PDB entry 4WJ5 | X-ray diffraction, 1.65 A resolution | chains A and B of the 3 polymer chains in the assembly

Chain A:
Protein: HLA class I histocompatibility antigen, A-2 alpha chain
Source organism: Homo sapiens
UniProt: P01892 (1A02_HUMAN); residues 1-275 here correspond to UniProt positions 25-299 (UniProt number = residue number + 24)
Amino-acid sequence (275 residues; each row starts with the number of its first residue):
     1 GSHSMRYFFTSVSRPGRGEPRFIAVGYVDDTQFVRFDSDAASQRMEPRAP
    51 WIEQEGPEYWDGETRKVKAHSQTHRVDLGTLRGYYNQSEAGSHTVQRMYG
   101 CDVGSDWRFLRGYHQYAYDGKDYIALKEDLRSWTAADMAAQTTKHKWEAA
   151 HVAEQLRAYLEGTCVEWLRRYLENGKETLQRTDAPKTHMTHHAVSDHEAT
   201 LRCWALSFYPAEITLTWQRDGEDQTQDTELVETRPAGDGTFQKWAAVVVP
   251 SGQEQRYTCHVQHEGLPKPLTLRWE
Disulfides: C101-C164, C203-C259

Chain B:
Protein: Beta-2-microglobulin
Source organism: Homo sapiens
Notes: engineered mutation(s): Methionine residue is introduced as start codon
UniProt: P61769 (B2MG_HUMAN); residues 1-99 here correspond to UniProt positions 21-119 (UniProt number = residue number + 20)
Amino-acid sequence (100 residues; numbered 0 to 99; the number before each row is that of its first residue; numbering starts at 0):
     0 MIQRTPKIQVYSRHPAENGKSNFLNCYVSGFHPSDIEVDLLKNGERIEKV
    50 EHSDLSFSKDWSFYLLYYTEFTPTEKDEYACRVNHVTLSQPKIVKWDRDM
Disulfides: C25-C80
Differences from the reference sequence: initiating methionine (0)

Interface between chain A and chain B:
Residue-residue contacts (62):
  F8(A) with S55(B); F56(B)
  F9(A) with F56(B)
  T10(A) with L54(B); F56(B); F62(B)
  V12(A) with S33(B)
  I23(A) with L54(B)
  V25(A) with D53(B); L54(B); S55(B)
  Y27(A) with S55(B), hydrogen bond; Y63(B), hydrogen bond
  Q32(A) with D53(B), hydrogen bond
  R35(A) with D53(B), salt bridge
  R48(A) with D53(B), salt bridge
  S92(A) with M0(B)
  H93(A) with M0(B), hydrogen bond
  Q96(A) with H31(B), hydrogen bond; F56(B); W60(B), hydrogen bond (side chain-backbone); F62(B)
  R97(A) with F56(B)
  M98(A) with F56(B), hydrophobic
  Y113(A) with K58(B)
  Q115(A) with K58(B), hydrogen bond; W60(B)
  Y116(A) with W60(B)
  A117(A) with W60(B), hydrophobic
  D119(A) with M0(B); I1(B)
  G120(A) with H31(B); W60(B)
  D122(A) with W60(B), hydrogen bond
  T190(A) with D98(B), hydrogen bond
  H192(A) with D98(B), salt bridge
  R202(A) with D98(B), salt bridge
  W204(A) with D98(B), hydrogen bond; M99(B)
  L206(A) with P14(B), hydrophobic
  V231(A) with Q8(B)
  E232(A) with K6(B), salt bridge; Q8(B), hydrogen bond (backbone-side chain); Y26(B), hydrogen bond; S28(B), hydrogen bond
  R234(A) with Q8(B), hydrogen bond; Y10(B); Y26(B); M99(B), hydrogen bond (side chain-backbone)
  P235(A) with Y10(B), hydrogen bond (backbone-side chain); N24(B); Y26(B); L65(B), hydrophobic
  A236(A) with R12(B), hydrogen bond (backbone-side chain); N24(B), hydrogen bond (backbone-side chain)
  G237(A) with R12(B), hydrogen bond (backbone-side chain); L65(B)
  D238(A) with R12(B)
  Q242(A) with Y10(B); S11(B), hydrogen bond (side chain-backbone); R12(B), hydrogen bond (side chain-backbone)
  W244(A) with M99(B), hydrogen bond (side chain-backbone)
Also at the interface, not in a pair above, chain A (38 interface residues in all): T94, T233
Also at the interface, not in a pair above, chain B (27 interface residues in all): H13, H51, D59

Overview:
38 residues of chain A face 27 of chain B across their interface; the contacts include 22 hydrogen bonds and 5
salt bridges. Among the polar pairs are R35(A)-D53(B), R48(A)-D53(B) and H192(A)-D98(B).
Chain A is HLA class I histocompatibility antigen, A-2 alpha chain and chain B is Beta-2-microglobulin, both
from Homo sapiens; the structure, Structure of HLA-A2 in complex with an altered peptide ligands based on
Mart-1 variant epitope, was determined by X-ray diffraction.
